Entry 5U07 (electron microscopy, 3.80 A resolution); this record covers chains E and K of the 14 polymer chains in the assembly.

== Chain E ==
Protein: CRISPR-associated protein, Cse4 family
Organism: Thermobifida fusca YX
UniProtKB: Q47PJ3 (Q47PJ3_THEFY); residues 1-373 here = UniProt positions 1-373
Chain sequence (373 residues; each row starts with the number of its first residue):
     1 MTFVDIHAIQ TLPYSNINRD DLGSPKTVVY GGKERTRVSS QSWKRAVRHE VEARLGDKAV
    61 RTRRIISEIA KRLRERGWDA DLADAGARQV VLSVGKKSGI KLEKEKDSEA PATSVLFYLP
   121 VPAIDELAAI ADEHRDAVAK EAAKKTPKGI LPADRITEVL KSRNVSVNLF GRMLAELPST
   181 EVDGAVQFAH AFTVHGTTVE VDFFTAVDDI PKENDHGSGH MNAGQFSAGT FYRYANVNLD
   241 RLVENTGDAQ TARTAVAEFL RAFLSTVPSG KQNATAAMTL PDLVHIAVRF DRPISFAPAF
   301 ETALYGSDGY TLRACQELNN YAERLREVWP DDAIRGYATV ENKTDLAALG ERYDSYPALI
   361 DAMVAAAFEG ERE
Disordered / not traced: 1, 369-373

== Chain K ==
Molecule: crRNA
Sequence (61 nucleotides; numbered 1 to 61; the number before each row is that of its first residue):
     1 AUGGACCGCC AGUGAUAAGU GGAAUGCCAU GUGGGCUGUC GUGAGCCCCA CGCACGUGGG
    61 G
Disordered / not traced: 41-42

== How chain E and chain K interact ==
Residue-residue contacts (33):
  Ile17(E) with G34(K), phosphate contact
  Asn18(E) with U32(K), sugar contact; G34(K), phosphate contact
  Arg19(E) with G33(K), hydrogen bond to the sugar; G34(K), hydrogen bond to the phosphate; G35(K), salt bridge to the phosphate
  Asp20(E) with G33(K), base contact
  Asp21(E) with G33(K), base contact
  Lys26(E) with G33(K), salt bridge to the phosphate
  Ser39(E) with G33(K), phosphate contact
  Gln41(E) with G31(K), sugar contact; U32(K), phosphate contact; G33(K), hydrogen bond to the phosphate
  Ser42(E) with U32(K), sugar contact
  Arg45(E) with U32(K), hydrogen bond to the base
  Arg61(E) with U30(K), sugar contact
  Met173(E) with A29(K), base contact; U30(K), base contact
  Phe203(E) with U39(K), phosphate contact
  Phe204(E) with U37(K), base contact; U39(K), phosphate contact
  Thr205(E) with U37(K), hydrogen bond to the sugar; G38(K), sugar contact; U39(K), hydrogen bond to the phosphate
  Ala206(E) with U37(K), base contact; G38(K), phosphate contact
  Val207(E) with G38(K), hydrogen bond to the phosphate
  Gly219(E) with U39(K), hydrogen bond to the base
  Ser269(E) with G35(K), phosphate contact
  Gly270(E) with G34(K), phosphate contact; G35(K), phosphate contact
  Lys271(E) with G35(K), hydrogen bond to the phosphate
  Asn273(E) with C36(K), phosphate contact
Also at the interface, not in a pair above, chain E (29 interface residues in all): Lys44, Leu116, Phe170, His216, Met221, Asn222, Gln272
Also at the interface, not in a pair above, chain K (12 interface residues in all): C40

== In short ==
Chain E and chain K form an interface of 29 and 12 residues respectively, with 9 hydrogen bonds and 2 salt
bridges. Polar pairs include Arg45(E)-U32(K), Gly219(E)-U39(K) and Arg19(E)-G33(K).
Here chain E is CRISPR-associated protein, Cse4 family (Thermobifida fusca YX) and chain K is crRNA. Entry
5U07 (CRISPR RNA-guided surveillance complex) was determined by electron microscopy (same publication as
5U0A).
